1Q81 - chains A and D of the 31 polymer chains in the assembly; structure by X-ray diffraction, 2.95 A resolution.

[Chain A]
Molecule: 23S ribosomal RNA
Source organism: Haloarcula marismortui
Sequence (2922 nucleotides; row label = number of the first residue in the row):
     2 UUGGCUACUAUGCCAGCUGGUGGAUUGCUCGGCUCAGGCGCUGAUGAAGG
    52 ACGUGCCAAGCUGCGAUAAGCCAUGGGGAGCCGCACGGAGGCGAAGAACC
   102 AUGGAUUUCCGAAUGAGAAUCUCUCUAACAAUUGCUUCGCGCAAUGAGGA
   152 ACCCCGAGAACUGAAACAUCUCAGUAUCGGGAGGAACAGAAAACGCAAUG
   202 UGAUGUCGUUAGUAACCGCGAGUGAACGCGAUACAGCCCAAACCGAAGCC
   252 CUCACGGGCAAUGUGGUGUCAGGGCUACCUCUCAUCAGCCGACCGUCUCG
   302 ACGAAGUCUCUUGGAACAGAGCGUGAUACAGGGUGACAACCCCGUACUCG
   352 AGACCAGUACGACGUGCGGUAGUGCCAGAGUAGCGGGGGUUGGAUAUCCC
   402 UCGCGAAUAACGCAGGCAUCGACUGCGAAGGCUAAACACAACCUGAGACC
   452 GAUAGUGAACAAGUAGUGUGAACGAACGCUGCAAAGUACCCUCAGAAGGG
   502 AGGCGAAAUAGAGCAUGAAAUCAGUUGGCGAUCGAGCGACAGGGCAUACA
   552 AGGUCCCUCGACGAAUGACCGACGCGCGAGCGUCCAGUAAGACUCACGGG
   602 AAGCCGAUGUUCUGUCGUACGUUUUGAAAAACGAGCCAGGGAGUGUGUCU
   652 GCAUGGCAAGUCUAACCGGAGUAUCCGGGGAGGCACAGGGAAACCGACAU
   702 GGCCGCAGGGCUUUGCCCGAGGGCCGCCGUCUUCAAGGGCGGGGAGCCAU
   752 GUGGACACGACCCGAAUCCGGACGAUCUACGCAUGGACAAGAUGAAGCGU
   802 GCCGAAAGGCACGUGGAAGUCUGUUAGAGUUGGUGUCCUACAAUACCCUC
   852 UCGUGAUCUAUGUGUAGGGGUGAAAGGCCCAUCGAGUCCGGCAACAGCUG
   902 GUUCCAAUCGAAACAUGUCGAAGCAUGACCUCCGCCGAGGUAGUCUGUGA
   952 GGUAGAGCGACCGAUUGGUGUGUCCGCCUCCGAGAGGAGUCGGCACACCU
  1002 GUCAAACUCCAAACUUACAGACGCCGUUUGACGCGGGGAUUCCGGUGCGC
  1052 GGGGUAAGCCUGUGUACCAGGAGGGGAACAACCCAGAGAUAGGUUAAGGU
  1102 CCCCAAGUGUGGAUUAAGUGUAAUCCUCUGAAGGUGGUCUCGAGCCCUAG
  1152 ACAGCCGGGAGGUGAGCUUAGAAGCAGCUACCCUCUAAGAAAAGCGUAAC
  1202 AGCUUACCGGCCGAGGUUUGAGGCGCCCAAAAUGAUCGGGACUCAAAUCC
  1252 ACCACCGAGACCUGUCCGUACCACUCAUACUGGUAAUCGAGUAGAUUGGC
  1302 GCUCUAAUUGGAUGGAAGUAGGGGUGAAAACUCCUAUGGACCGAUUAGUG
  1352 ACGAAAAUCCUGGCCAUAGUAGCAGCGAUAGUCGGGUGAGAACCCCGACG
  1402 GCCUAAUGGAUAAGGGUUCCUCAGCACUGCUGAUCAGCUGAGGGUUAGCC
  1452 GGUCCUAAGUCAUACCGCAACUCGACUAUGACGAAAUGGGAAACGGGUUA
  1502 AUAUUCCCGUGCCACUAUGCAGUGAAAGUUGACGCCCUGGGGUCGAUCAC
  1552 GCUGGGCAUUCGCCCAGUCGAACCGUCCAACUCCGUGGAAGCCGUAAUGG
  1602 CAGGAAGCGGACGAACGGCGGCAUAGGGAAACGUGAUUCAACCUGGGGCC
  1652 CAUGAAAAGACGAGCAUAGUGUCCGUACCGAGAACCGACACAGGUGUCCA
  1702 UGGCGGCGAAAGCCAAGGCCUGUCGGGAGCAACCAACGUUAGGGAAUUCG
  1752 GCAAGUUAGUCCCGUACCUUCGGAAGAAGGGAUGCCUGCUCCGGAACGGA
  1802 GCAGGUCGCAGUGACUCGGAAGCUCGGACUGUCUAGUAACAACAUAGGUG
  1852 ACCGCAAAUCCGCAAGGACUCGUACGGUCACUGAAUCCUGCCCAGUGCAG
  1902 GUAUCUGAACACCUCGUACAAGAGGACGAAGGACCUGUCAACGGCGGGGG
  1952 UAACUAUGACCCUCUUAAGGUAGCGUAGUACCUUGCCGCAUCAGUAGCGG
  2002 CUUGCAUGAAUGGAUUAACCAGAGCUUCACUGUCCCAACGUUGGGCCCGG
  2052 UGAACUGUACAUUCCAGUGCGGAGUCUGGAGACACCCAGGGGGAAGCGAA
  2102 GACCCUAUGGAGCUUUACUGCAGGCUGUCGCUGAGACGUGGUCGCCGAUG
  2152 UGCAGCAUAGGUAGGAGACACUACACAGGUACCCGCGCUAGCGGGCCACC
  2202 GAGUCAACAGUGAAAUACUACCCGUCGGUGACUGCGACUCUCACUCCGGG
  2252 AGGAGGACACCGAUAGCCGGGCAGUUUGACUGGGGCGGUACGCGCUCGAA
  2302 AAGAUAUCGAGCGCGCCCUAUGGCUAUCUCAGCCGGGACAGAGACCCGGC
  2352 GAAGAGUGCAAGAGCAAAAGAUAGCUUGACAGUGUUCUUCCCAACGAGGA
  2402 ACGCUGACGCGAAAGCGUGGUCUAGCGAACCAAUUAGCCUGCUUGAUGCG
  2452 GGCAAUUGAUGACAGAAAAGCUACCCUAGGGAUAACAGAGUCGUCACUCG
  2502 CAAGAGCACAUAUCGACCGAGUGGCUUGCUACCUCGAUGUCGGUUCCCUC
  2552 CAUCCUGCCCGUGCAGAAGCGGGCAAGGGUGAGGUUGUUCGCCUAUUAAA
  2602 GGAGGUCGUGAGCUGGGUUUAGACCGUCGUGAGACAGGUCGGCUGCUAUC
  2652 UACUGGGUGUGUAAUGGUGUCUGACAAGAACGACCGUAUAGUACGAGAGG
  2702 AACUACGGUUGGUGGCCACUGGUGUACCGGUUGUUCGAGAGAGCACGUGC
  2752 CGGGUAGCCACGCCACACGGGGUAAGAGCUGAACGCAUCUAAGCUCGAAA
  2802 CCCACUUGGAAAAGAGACACCGCCGAGGUCCCGCGUACAAGACGCGGUCG
  2852 AUAGACUCGGGGUGUGCGCGUCGAGGUAACGAGACGUUAAGCCCACGAGC
  2902 ACUAACAGACCAAAGCCAUCAU
Not modelled in the structure: 2-9, 126-127, 715, 971-998, 1560, 1952-1963, 2137-2236, 2339-2343, 2665-2666, 2915-2923
Ion coordination: Mg2+ site 1 near G28 (its only coordinating residue here); Na+ site 1: C40, G41; Na+ site 2: G56, A59, G61; Na+ site 3 near G66 (its only coordinating residue here); Mg2+ site 2 near U115 (its only coordinating residue here); Na+ site 4: C141, G142; Na+ site 5 near U146 (its only coordinating residue here); Mg2+ site 3: C162, U2276; K+ site 1: C162, U163, U172; Mg2+ site 4: A165, A167, C168; Na+ site 6: A165, A166; Mg2+ site 5: A166, G219; 63 more Na+ sites not listed; 94 more Mg2+ sites not listed; 1 more K+ sites not listed
Small-molecule neighbours: puromycin-5'-monophosphate (PPU): G2102, A2103, A2486, C2487, U2541, C2542, G2588, C2608, G2618, U2619, U2620
What the authors report for this chain:
  - binding site for minihelix-puromycin: G2588
  - binding site for puromycin-5'-monophosphate: A2486
  - catalytic residues: A2486 (proposed by the authors, not directly observed)

[Chain D]
Protein: 50S ribosomal protein L3P
Source organism: Haloarcula marismortui
Reference sequence: P20279 (RL3_HALMA); aligned to UniProt positions 1-337 over residues 1-337 (the alignment contains insertions or deletions, so no single offset holds)
Amino-acid sequence (337 residues; row label = number of the first residue in the row):
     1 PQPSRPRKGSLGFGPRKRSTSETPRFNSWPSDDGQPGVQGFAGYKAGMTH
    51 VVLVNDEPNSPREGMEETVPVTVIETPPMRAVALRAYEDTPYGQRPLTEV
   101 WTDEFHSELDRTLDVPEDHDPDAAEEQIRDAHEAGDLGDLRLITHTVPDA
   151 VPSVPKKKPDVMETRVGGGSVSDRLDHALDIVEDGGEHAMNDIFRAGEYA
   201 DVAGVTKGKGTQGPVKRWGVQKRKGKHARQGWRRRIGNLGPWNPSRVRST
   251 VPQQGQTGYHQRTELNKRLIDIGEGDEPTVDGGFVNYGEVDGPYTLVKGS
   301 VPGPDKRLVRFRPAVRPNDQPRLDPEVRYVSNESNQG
Construct notes: conflict Arg-310 (Phe311 in P20279)
Ion coordination: Na+ site 1: Arg-229 (shared with G836(A), U837(A) of chain A); Mg2+ site 1: Gln-230 (shared with G836(A), U2615(A) of chain A); Na+ site 2 near Gln-230 (its only coordinating residue here); Mg2+ site 2: Asn-335 (shared with A2757(A) of chain A)

[Interface between chain A and chain D]
Residue-residue contacts (337):
  G834(A) / Arg-229(D)  phosphate contact
  U835(A) / Lys-226(D)  phosphate contact
  U835(A) / Arg-229(D)  salt bridge to the phosphate
  U835(A) / Gln-230(D)  hydrogen bond to the phosphate
  G836(A) / Arg-229(D)  phosphate contact
  G836(A) / Gln-230(D)  phosphate contact
  U837(A) / Gln-230(D)  phosphate contact
  U837(A) / Gly-231(D)  phosphate contact
  U1234(A) / Pro-244(D)  base contact
  U1234(A) / Arg-246(D)  hydrogen bond to the base
  U1234(A) / Arg-248(D)  sugar contact
  A1732(A) / Thr-211(D)  hydrogen bond to the sugar
  A1732(A) / Gln-212(D)  hydrogen bond to the sugar
  A1733(A) / Thr-211(D)  sugar contact
  A1733(A) / Gln-212(D)  sugar contact
  A1733(A) / Gly-213(D)  hydrogen bond to the phosphate
  A1733(A) / Gln-254(D)  sugar contact
  C1734(A) / Gly-213(D)  phosphate contact
  C1734(A) / Arg-234(D)  salt bridge to the phosphate
  C1734(A) / Arg-235(D)  hydrogen bond to the sugar
  C1735(A) / Gly-231(D)  sugar contact
  C1735(A) / Trp-232(D)  phosphate contact
  C1735(A) / Arg-233(D)  hydrogen bond to the phosphate
  C1735(A) / Arg-234(D)  hydrogen bond to the phosphate
  C1735(A) / Arg-235(D)  salt bridge to the phosphate
  A1736(A) / Gly-231(D)  phosphate contact
  A1736(A) / Arg-233(D)  salt bridge to the phosphate
  C1750(A) / Lys-226(D)  base contact
  G1751(A) / Lys-226(D)  hydrogen bond to the base
  C1753(A) / Lys-226(D)  base contact
  C1753(A) / Arg-229(D)  hydrogen bond to the base
  A1754(A) / Arg-229(D)  hydrogen bond to the sugar
  U2034(A) / Gly-225(D)  phosphate contact
  C2035(A) / Lys-224(D)  phosphate contact
  C2035(A) / Gly-225(D)  hydrogen bond to the phosphate
  C2036(A) / Lys-224(D)  salt bridge to the phosphate
  C2037(A) / Lys-224(D)  hydrogen bond to the phosphate
  A2038(A) / Gln-221(D)  phosphate contact
  A2038(A) / Lys-222(D)  hydrogen bond to the phosphate
  A2038(A) / Lys-224(D)  salt bridge to the phosphate
  A2039(A) / Val-215(D)  phosphate contact
  A2039(A) / Lys-222(D)  phosphate contact
  A2039(A) / Arg-234(D)  salt bridge to the phosphate
  C2065(A) / Ser-245(D)  phosphate contact
  C2065(A) / Arg-246(D)  hydrogen bond to the phosphate
  C2066(A) / Pro-244(D)  phosphate contact
  C2066(A) / Arg-246(D)  salt bridge to the phosphate
  G2090(A) / Gln-253(D)  hydrogen bond to the base
  G2090(A) / Gln-254(D)  sugar contact
  G2091(A) / Arg-235(D)  phosphate contact
  G2091(A) / Leu-239(D)  base contact
  G2091(A) / Gln-253(D)  hydrogen bond to the base
  G2092(A) / Trp-232(D)  hydrogen bond to the phosphate
  G2092(A) / Arg-235(D)  salt bridge to the phosphate
  G2092(A) / Leu-239(D)  sugar contact
  G2093(A) / Asn-238(D)  phosphate contact
  G2093(A) / Leu-239(D)  hydrogen bond to the phosphate
  G2093(A) / Gly-240(D)  sugar contact
  G2093(A) / Pro-241(D)  hydrogen bond to the sugar
  G2093(A) / Trp-242(D)  hydrogen bond to the sugar
  G2093(A) / Pro-244(D)  hydrogen bond to the sugar
  G2093(A) / Ser-245(D)  hydrogen bond to the base
  G2093(A) / Arg-246(D)  base contact
  G2093(A) / Val-247(D)  base contact
  G2094(A) / Trp-242(D)  sugar contact
  G2094(A) / Ser-245(D)  sugar contact
  A2096(A) / Trp-242(D)  sugar contact
  G2544(A) / His-227(D)  base contact
  U2545(A) / Gln-2(D)  hydrogen bond to the phosphate
  U2546(A) / Gln-2(D)  base contact
  U2546(A) / Gln-221(D)  sugar contact
  U2546(A) / Ile-236(D)  sugar contact
  U2546(A) / Gly-237(D)  hydrogen bond to the sugar
  U2546(A) / Asn-238(D)  base contact
  C2547(A) / Gln-2(D)  hydrogen bond to the base
  C2547(A) / Arg-5(D)  salt bridge to the phosphate
  C2547(A) / Lys-8(D)  phosphate contact
  C2547(A) / Val-220(D)  phosphate contact
  C2547(A) / Gln-221(D)  hydrogen bond to the phosphate
  C2547(A) / Asn-238(D)  base contact
  C2547(A) / Pro-252(D)  phosphate contact
  C2548(A) / Arg-5(D)  salt bridge to the phosphate
  C2548(A) / Arg-7(D)  phosphate contact
  C2548(A) / Lys-8(D)  hydrogen bond to the phosphate
  C2548(A) / Pro-241(D)  base contact
  C2548(A) / Arg-248(D)  sugar contact
  C2548(A) / Thr-250(D)  hydrogen bond to the phosphate
  C2548(A) / Val-251(D)  sugar contact
  C2548(A) / Pro-252(D)  sugar contact
  C2549(A) / Arg-7(D)  salt bridge to the phosphate
  C2549(A) / Arg-248(D)  hydrogen bond to the sugar
  C2549(A) / Thr-250(D)  sugar contact
  G2580(A) / Pro-6(D)  phosphate contact
  U2581(A) / Ser-4(D)  base contact
  U2581(A) / Arg-5(D)  hydrogen bond to the phosphate
  U2581(A) / Pro-6(D)  phosphate contact
  G2582(A) / Pro-3(D)  phosphate contact
  G2582(A) / Ser-4(D)  hydrogen bond to the phosphate
  A2583(A) / Pro-3(D)  phosphate contact
  C2591(A) / Pro-1(D)  phosphate contact
  G2606(A) / Pro-241(D)  base contact
  G2606(A) / Asn-243(D)  hydrogen bond to the sugar
  U2607(A) / Trp-242(D)  stacking on the base
  U2607(A) / Asn-243(D)  hydrogen bond to the phosphate
  G2609(A) / Asn-238(D)  base contact
  G2609(A) / Gly-240(D)  base contact
  G2609(A) / Pro-241(D)  sugar contact
  G2609(A) / Trp-242(D)  hydrogen bond to the sugar
  U2610(A) / Asn-238(D)  base contact
  U2610(A) / Trp-242(D)  phosphate contact
  G2613(A) / Arg-223(D)  sugar contact
  G2613(A) / Trp-232(D)  sugar contact
  G2613(A) / Gly-237(D)  base contact
  G2613(A) / Asn-238(D)  base contact
  C2614(A) / Arg-223(D)  sugar contact
  C2614(A) / His-227(D)  hydrogen bond to the sugar
  C2614(A) / Gln-230(D)  phosphate contact
  C2614(A) / Trp-232(D)  sugar contact
  U2615(A) / Lys-226(D)  phosphate contact
  U2615(A) / His-227(D)  sugar contact
  U2615(A) / Gln-230(D)  phosphate contact
  G2616(A) / Lys-226(D)  salt bridge to the phosphate
  A2653(A) / Arg-246(D)  sugar contact
  A2653(A) / Val-247(D)  hydrogen bond to the sugar
  C2654(A) / Val-247(D)  sugar contact
  C2654(A) / Ser-249(D)  phosphate contact
  C2654(A) / Gln-253(D)  hydrogen bond to the sugar
  U2655(A) / Arg-217(D)  hydrogen bond to the sugar
  U2655(A) / Ser-249(D)  phosphate contact
  U2655(A) / Gln-253(D)  hydrogen bond to the sugar
  U2655(A) / Gln-254(D)  hydrogen bond to the sugar
  G2656(A) / Pro-15(D)  phosphate contact
  G2656(A) / Arg-16(D)  hydrogen bond to the phosphate
  G2656(A) / Lys-17(D)  phosphate contact
  G2656(A) / Arg-217(D)  salt bridge to the phosphate
  G2656(A) / Gly-255(D)  sugar contact
  G2656(A) / Gln-256(D)  hydrogen bond to the sugar
  G2657(A) / Lys-17(D)  phosphate contact
  G2657(A) / Arg-18(D)  hydrogen bond to the phosphate
  G2657(A) / Gln-256(D)  sugar contact
  G2658(A) / Arg-18(D)  salt bridge to the phosphate
  G2668(A) / Asp-114(D)  hydrogen bond to the base
  U2669(A) / Thr-112(D)  hydrogen bond to the sugar
  U2669(A) / Leu-113(D)  sugar contact
  U2669(A) / Asp-114(D)  sugar contact
  G2670(A) / Arg-85(D)  base contact
  G2670(A) / Thr-112(D)  sugar contact
  G2670(A) / Leu-113(D)  sugar contact
  U2671(A) / Arg-25(D)  salt bridge to the phosphate
  U2671(A) / Arg-85(D)  hydrogen bond to the base
  U2671(A) / Ile-143(D)  sugar contact
  U2671(A) / Val-161(D)  phosphate contact
  U2671(A) / Met-162(D)  phosphate contact
  U2671(A) / Glu-163(D)  hydrogen bond to the sugar
  C2672(A) / Arg-25(D)  salt bridge to the phosphate
  C2672(A) / Arg-85(D)  sugar contact
  C2672(A) / Tyr-87(D)  hydrogen bond to the sugar
  C2672(A) / Pro-96(D)  sugar contact
  C2672(A) / Arg-141(D)  phosphate contact
  C2672(A) / Met-162(D)  phosphate contact
  C2672(A) / Glu-163(D)  hydrogen bond to the phosphate
  U2673(A) / Gln-94(D)  hydrogen bond to the sugar
  U2673(A) / Arg-141(D)  salt bridge to the phosphate
  G2674(A) / Tyr-92(D)  sugar contact
  G2674(A) / Gly-93(D)  phosphate contact
  G2674(A) / Gln-94(D)  hydrogen bond to the phosphate
  A2678(A) / Leu-11(D)  hydrogen bond to the sugar
  A2678(A) / Gly-12(D)  base contact
  G2679(A) / Leu-11(D)  sugar contact
  G2679(A) / Gly-12(D)  sugar contact
  A2680(A) / Pro-6(D)  base contact
  A2681(A) / Ser-10(D)  hydrogen bond to the base
  C2682(A) / Arg-316(D)  salt bridge to the phosphate
  C2707(A) / Asn-59(D)  phosphate contact
  G2708(A) / Glu-57(D)  phosphate contact
  G2708(A) / Asn-59(D)  sugar contact
  G2713(A) / Pro-6(D)  sugar contact
  U2714(A) / Arg-7(D)  phosphate contact
  U2714(A) / Lys-8(D)  phosphate contact
  U2714(A) / Gly-9(D)  hydrogen bond to the phosphate
  U2714(A) / Ser-10(D)  hydrogen bond to the phosphate
  U2714(A) / Phe-13(D)  sugar contact
  G2715(A) / Gly-9(D)  phosphate contact
  G2715(A) / Ser-10(D)  hydrogen bond to the phosphate
  G2715(A) / Phe-13(D)  sugar contact
  G2715(A) / Arg-16(D)  salt bridge to the phosphate
  G2715(A) / Arg-262(D)  hydrogen bond to the phosphate
  G2715(A) / Glu-264(D)  hydrogen bond to the base
  G2716(A) / Thr-206(D)  phosphate contact
  G2716(A) / His-260(D)  salt bridge to the phosphate
  G2716(A) / Arg-262(D)  salt bridge to the phosphate
  G2716(A) / Glu-264(D)  hydrogen bond to the sugar
  G2716(A) / Ser-300(D)  hydrogen bond to the base
  G2716(A) / Pro-302(D)  sugar contact
  C2717(A) / Lys-45(D)  hydrogen bond to the phosphate
  C2717(A) / Met-48(D)  sugar contact
  C2717(A) / Thr-206(D)  phosphate contact
  C2717(A) / Lys-207(D)  hydrogen bond to the phosphate
  C2717(A) / Ser-300(D)  sugar contact
  C2717(A) / Val-301(D)  sugar contact
  C2717(A) / Pro-302(D)  sugar contact
  C2717(A) / Gly-303(D)  hydrogen bond to the phosphate
  C2718(A) / Lys-45(D)  salt bridge to the phosphate
  C2718(A) / Met-48(D)  sugar contact
  C2718(A) / Lys-207(D)  salt bridge to the phosphate
  A2719(A) / Met-48(D)  sugar contact
  A2719(A) / Thr-49(D)  hydrogen bond to the sugar
  A2719(A) / His-50(D)  hydrogen bond to the sugar
  A2719(A) / Pro-70(D)  base contact
  A2719(A) / Asn-335(D)  sugar contact
  U2756(A) / Gln-336(D)  phosphate contact
  U2756(A) / Gly-337(D)  hydrogen bond to the phosphate
  A2757(A) / Val-285(D)  phosphate contact
  A2757(A) / Asn-335(D)  phosphate contact
  A2757(A) / Gln-336(D)  phosphate contact
  A2757(A) / Gly-337(D)  hydrogen bond to the phosphate
  G2758(A) / Val-285(D)  phosphate contact
  G2758(A) / Asn-286(D)  sugar contact
  C2759(A) / Lys-207(D)  salt bridge to the phosphate
  C2759(A) / Lys-209(D)  phosphate contact
  C2760(A) / Lys-209(D)  salt bridge to the phosphate
  C2760(A) / Lys-216(D)  salt bridge to the phosphate
  C2764(A) / Pro-70(D)  sugar contact
  C2765(A) / Glu-264(D)  base contact
  C2765(A) / Lys-267(D)  hydrogen bond to the sugar
  C2765(A) / Gly-299(D)  sugar contact
  C2765(A) / Ser-300(D)  sugar contact
  A2766(A) / Leu-265(D)  hydrogen bond to the sugar
  A2766(A) / Asn-266(D)  phosphate contact
  C2767(A) / Asn-266(D)  hydrogen bond to the phosphate
  C2767(A) / Arg-316(D)  hydrogen bond to the phosphate
  C2767(A) / Asn-318(D)  hydrogen bond to the phosphate
  A2768(A) / Arg-316(D)  hydrogen bond to the phosphate
  A2768(A) / Asn-318(D)  hydrogen bond to the phosphate
  C2806(A) / Ser-28(D)  hydrogen bond to the phosphate
  C2806(A) / Leu-265(D)  sugar contact
  C2806(A) / Arg-316(D)  sugar contact
  U2807(A) / Gly-12(D)  base contact
  U2807(A) / Phe-13(D)  sugar contact
  U2807(A) / Asn-27(D)  hydrogen bond to the phosphate
  U2807(A) / Ser-28(D)  hydrogen bond to the phosphate
  U2807(A) / Thr-263(D)  hydrogen bond to the phosphate
  U2807(A) / Arg-312(D)  salt bridge to the phosphate
  U2808(A) / Gly-12(D)  sugar contact
  U2808(A) / Phe-13(D)  sugar contact
  U2808(A) / Gly-14(D)  base contact
  U2808(A) / Asn-27(D)  hydrogen bond to the phosphate
  U2808(A) / Gln-261(D)  hydrogen bond to the phosphate
  U2808(A) / Arg-262(D)  phosphate contact
  U2808(A) / Thr-263(D)  hydrogen bond to the phosphate
  G2809(A) / Gly-14(D)  sugar contact
  G2809(A) / Pro-15(D)  sugar contact
  G2809(A) / Lys-17(D)  phosphate contact
  G2809(A) / Gln-261(D)  phosphate contact
  G2810(A) / Lys-17(D)  salt bridge to the phosphate
  G2810(A) / Thr-20(D)  hydrogen bond to the phosphate
  G2815(A) / Tyr-92(D)  hydrogen bond to the base
  G2817(A) / Arg-95(D)  hydrogen bond to the sugar
  A2818(A) / Arg-95(D)  sugar contact
  A2818(A) / Pro-96(D)  hydrogen bond to the sugar
  C2819(A) / Arg-85(D)  hydrogen bond to the base
  C2819(A) / Pro-96(D)  sugar contact
  C2819(A) / Leu-97(D)  phosphate contact
  C2819(A) / Thr-98(D)  phosphate contact
  C2819(A) / Glu-99(D)  hydrogen bond to the sugar
  A2820(A) / Thr-98(D)  phosphate contact
  A2820(A) / Glu-99(D)  sugar contact
  A2820(A) / Trp-101(D)  hydrogen bond to the sugar
  A2820(A) / His-119(D)  phosphate contact
  C2821(A) / Asp-114(D)  hydrogen bond to the sugar
  C2821(A) / Val-115(D)  sugar contact
  C2821(A) / Pro-116(D)  phosphate contact
  C2821(A) / Glu-117(D)  phosphate contact
  C2821(A) / Asp-118(D)  sugar contact
  C2821(A) / His-119(D)  salt bridge to the phosphate
  C2822(A) / Asp-114(D)  sugar contact
  C2822(A) / Val-115(D)  sugar contact
  C2822(A) / Glu-117(D)  hydrogen bond to the phosphate
  C2822(A) / Asp-118(D)  hydrogen bond to the phosphate
  G2823(A) / Glu-117(D)  phosphate contact
  A2827(A) / Asp-114(D)  phosphate contact
  G2828(A) / Asp-114(D)  phosphate contact
  U2837(A) / Glu-22(D)  base contact
  U2837(A) / Val-154(D)  base contact
  U2837(A) / Pro-155(D)  base contact
  U2837(A) / Lys-156(D)  base contact
  U2837(A) / Pro-304(D)  phosphate contact
  U2837(A) / Asp-305(D)  sugar contact
  U2837(A) / Lys-306(D)  salt bridge to the phosphate
  U2837(A) / Arg-307(D)  hydrogen bond to the base
  A2838(A) / Lys-207(D)  phosphate contact
  A2838(A) / Gly-208(D)  hydrogen bond to the phosphate
  A2838(A) / Tyr-259(D)  sugar contact
  A2838(A) / Pro-304(D)  phosphate contact
  A2838(A) / Arg-307(D)  salt bridge to the phosphate
  C2839(A) / Arg-18(D)  phosphate contact
  C2839(A) / Gly-208(D)  phosphate contact
  C2839(A) / Lys-209(D)  hydrogen bond to the phosphate
  C2839(A) / Gly-210(D)  hydrogen bond to the phosphate
  C2839(A) / Gln-256(D)  hydrogen bond to the phosphate
  A2840(A) / Gly-210(D)  phosphate contact
  A2840(A) / Thr-211(D)  hydrogen bond to the phosphate
  G2842(A) / Arg-18(D)  hydrogen bond to the base
  A2843(A) / Arg-18(D)  base contact
  C2844(A) / Tyr-259(D)  sugar contact
  G2845(A) / Glu-22(D)  sugar contact
  C2846(A) / Pro-155(D)  sugar contact
  C2846(A) / Lys-156(D)  phosphate contact
  C2846(A) / Lys-158(D)  phosphate contact
  G2847(A) / Arg-111(D)  salt bridge to the phosphate
  G2847(A) / Pro-155(D)  sugar contact
  G2847(A) / Lys-156(D)  phosphate contact
  G2847(A) / Lys-157(D)  hydrogen bond to the phosphate
  G2847(A) / Lys-158(D)  hydrogen bond to the phosphate
  G2848(A) / Arg-111(D)  salt bridge to the phosphate
  G2848(A) / Lys-157(D)  salt bridge to the phosphate
  G2851(A) / Lys-157(D)  hydrogen bond to the phosphate
  A2852(A) / Lys-157(D)  salt bridge to the phosphate
  U2853(A) / Pro-155(D)  sugar contact
  G2860(A) / Gly-282(D)  hydrogen bond to the base
  G2861(A) / Asp-281(D)  hydrogen bond to the sugar
  G2861(A) / Gly-282(D)  sugar contact
  G2861(A) / Ser-334(D)  hydrogen bond to the sugar
  G2861(A) / Gln-336(D)  hydrogen bond to the base
  G2862(A) / Ser-334(D)  phosphate contact
  G2862(A) / Gln-336(D)  sugar contact
  G2862(A) / Gly-337(D)  phosphate contact
  C2897(A) / Phe-284(D)  sugar contact
  C2897(A) / Val-285(D)  sugar contact
  C2897(A) / Asn-286(D)  hydrogen bond to the sugar
  C2897(A) / Gln-336(D)  hydrogen bond to the base
  G2898(A) / Gly-282(D)  sugar contact
  G2898(A) / Asn-286(D)  phosphate contact
  G2898(A) / Tyr-287(D)  sugar contact
  G2898(A) / Gly-288(D)  phosphate contact
  G2898(A) / Glu-289(D)  sugar contact
  A2899(A) / Glu-289(D)  sugar contact
Other interface residues (no listed pair), chain A (126 interface residues in all): G2073, A2089, A2095, U2539, G2712, C2720, G2863
Other interface residues (no listed pair), chain D (147 interface residues in all): Ser-19, Trp-218, Gly-283, Lys-298, Arg-310, Val-315, Glu-333

[Summary]
126 residues of chain A face 147 of chain D across their interface; the contacts include 108 hydrogen bonds,
36 salt bridges and 1 aromatic stacking contact. Polar contacts include U1234(A)/Arg-246(D),
G1751(A)/Lys-226(D) and C1753(A)/Arg-229(D). Bound to chain A: puromycin-5'-monophosphate. From the paper: the
catalytic residue A2486(A); a binding site for minihelix-puromycin at G2588(A).
Chain A is 23S ribosomal RNA and chain D is 50S ribosomal protein L3P, both from Haloarcula marismortui; the
structure, Crystal Structure of minihelix with 3' puromycin bound to A-site of the 50S ribosomal subunit, was
determined by X-ray diffraction together with 1Q7Y, 1Q82, 1Q86 and 1M90 from the same study.
